8QR0 - chains A and E of the 5 polymer chains in the assembly; structure by electron microscopy, 2.50 A resolution.

Chain A (and E):
Protein: Bacteriorhodopsin-like protein
Notes: chain E of this document is another copy of the same molecule, construct and numbering; everything in this record applies to it too
UniProtKB: A0A1H1XA63 (A0A1H1XA63_9SPHN); residue numbers follow UniProt; this construct covers 1-283
Chain sequence (283 residues; numbered 1 to 283; the number before each row is that of its first residue):
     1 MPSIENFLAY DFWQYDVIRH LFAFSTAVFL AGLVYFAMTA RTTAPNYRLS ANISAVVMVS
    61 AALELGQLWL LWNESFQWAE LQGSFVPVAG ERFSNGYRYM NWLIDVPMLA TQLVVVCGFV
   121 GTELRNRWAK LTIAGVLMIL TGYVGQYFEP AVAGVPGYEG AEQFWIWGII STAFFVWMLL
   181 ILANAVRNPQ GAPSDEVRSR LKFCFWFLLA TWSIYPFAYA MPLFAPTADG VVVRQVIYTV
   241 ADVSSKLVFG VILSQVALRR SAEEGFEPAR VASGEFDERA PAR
Disordered / not traced: 273-283
Modified residues: Lys246 (n~6~-[(2Z,4E,6E,8E)-3,7-dimethyl-9-(2,6,6-trimethylcyclohex-1-en-1-yl)nona-2,4,6,8-tetraenyl]lysine; LYR)
Small-molecule neighbours:
  - eicosane (LFA), molecule 1: Met1, Tyr143, Val144, Tyr147, Phe148
  - eicosane (LFA), molecule 2: Leu21, Phe24, Phe203, Phe207, Thr239, Val240, Val243, Ser244, Val248, Ile252
  - eicosane (LFA), molecule 3: Leu30, Leu33, Val59, Leu63
  - eicosane (LFA), molecule 4: Leu30, Leu33, Val34, Ala37
  - eicosane (LFA), molecule 5: Arg125, Trp128, Ala129, Thr132, Ile133
  - eicosane (LFA), molecule 6: Phe203, Leu247, Val248, Val251, Ile252, Gln255
  - eicosane (LFA), molecule 7: Phe203, Trp206, Phe207, Ala210, Thr211, Val240, Ser244
From the paper describing this entry:
  - contacts within the chain: Glu64-Asp105

Chain A / chain E interface:
Contacting residue pairs - 49 pairs, chain A then chain E:
  Met1(A) - Phe12(E)
  Pro2(A) - Phe12(E)
  Ala40(A) - Met38(E)  hydrophobic
  Pro45(A) - Val271(E)  hydrophobic
  Pro45(A) - Ala272(E)
  Asn52(A) - Met38(E)
  Asn52(A) - Thr39(E)
  Ala55(A) - Met38(E)  hydrophobic
  Val56(A) - Ala31(E)
  Val56(A) - Tyr35(E)  hydrophobic
  Val59(A) - Leu30(E)  hydrophobic
  Val59(A) - Ala31(E)
  Val59(A) - Val34(E)  hydrophobic
  Leu63(A) - Ala27(E)  hydrophobic
  Leu63(A) - Leu30(E)  hydrophobic
  Gln67(A) - Ala23(E)
  Leu70(A) - Trp69(E)  hydrophobic
  Leu71(A) - Arg19(E)
  Ala89(A) - Trp78(E)
  Gly90(A) - Gln77(E)
  Gly90(A) - Trp78(E)  hydrogen bond (backbone-backbone)
  Glu91(A) - Arg19(E)  salt bridge
  Arg92(A) - Phe12(E)
  Arg92(A) - Arg19(E)  hydrogen bond (backbone-side chain)
  Arg92(A) - Trp78(E)
  Arg92(A) - Glu80(E)  salt bridge
  Phe93(A) - Phe12(E)
  Ser94(A) - Phe12(E)
  Ser94(A) - Asp16(E)  hydrogen bond
  Ser94(A) - His20(E)  hydrogen bond
  Gly96(A) - His20(E)  hydrogen bond (backbone-side chain)
  Tyr97(A) - Arg19(E)
  Tyr97(A) - His20(E)
  Tyr97(A) - Ala23(E)  hydrophobic
  Tyr97(A) - Trp69(E)  hydrogen bond
  Met100(A) - Val17(E)
  Met100(A) - His20(E)
  Met100(A) - Leu21(E)
  Met100(A) - Phe24(E)
  Asn101(A) - Ala27(E)
  Leu103(A) - Phe24(E)  hydrophobic
  Ile104(A) - Phe24(E)  hydrophobic
  Ile104(A) - Val28(E)  hydrophobic
  Tyr143(A) - Val17(E)
  Tyr143(A) - His20(E)  hydrogen bond
  Tyr147(A) - Trp13(E)  hydrophobic
  Tyr147(A) - Asp16(E)  hydrogen bond
  Tyr147(A) - Val17(E)
  Tyr147(A) - His20(E)
Also at the interface, not in a pair above, chain A (31 interface residues in all): Leu33, Phe36, Ala37, Asn46, Leu49
Also at the interface, not in a pair above, chain E (26 interface residues in all): Thr26, Asn73, Phe85

In short:
31 residues of chain A face 26 of chain E across their interface; the contacts include 8 hydrogen bonds and 2
salt bridges. Polar pairs include Glu91(A)-Arg19(E), Arg92(A)-Glu80(E) and Arg92(A)-Arg19(E). Chain A binds 7
copies of eicosane. From the paper: contacts within the chain involving Asp105(A) and Glu64(A).
Both chains are Bacteriorhodopsin-like protein. Entry 8QR0 (Cryo-EM structure of the light-driven sodium pump
ErNaR in the pentameric form at pH 4.3) was determined by electron microscopy (same publication as 8QLF and
8QQZ).
